Entry 4FLY (X-ray diffraction, 2.30 A resolution); this record covers chains P and A of the 3 polymer chains in the assembly.

[Chain P]
Molecule: Primer strand
Sequence (8 nucleotides; row label = number of the first residue in the row):
     1 CGATCACG

[Chain A]
Name: DNA polymerase 1
Organism: Pyrococcus abyssi
Notes: EC 2.7.7.7
UniProt: P0CL77 (DPOL_PYRAB); residues 1-771 here = UniProt positions 1-771
Amino-acid sequence (793 residues; row label = number of the first residue in the row; numbers below 1 keep their minus sign (Met-21 is residue -21)):
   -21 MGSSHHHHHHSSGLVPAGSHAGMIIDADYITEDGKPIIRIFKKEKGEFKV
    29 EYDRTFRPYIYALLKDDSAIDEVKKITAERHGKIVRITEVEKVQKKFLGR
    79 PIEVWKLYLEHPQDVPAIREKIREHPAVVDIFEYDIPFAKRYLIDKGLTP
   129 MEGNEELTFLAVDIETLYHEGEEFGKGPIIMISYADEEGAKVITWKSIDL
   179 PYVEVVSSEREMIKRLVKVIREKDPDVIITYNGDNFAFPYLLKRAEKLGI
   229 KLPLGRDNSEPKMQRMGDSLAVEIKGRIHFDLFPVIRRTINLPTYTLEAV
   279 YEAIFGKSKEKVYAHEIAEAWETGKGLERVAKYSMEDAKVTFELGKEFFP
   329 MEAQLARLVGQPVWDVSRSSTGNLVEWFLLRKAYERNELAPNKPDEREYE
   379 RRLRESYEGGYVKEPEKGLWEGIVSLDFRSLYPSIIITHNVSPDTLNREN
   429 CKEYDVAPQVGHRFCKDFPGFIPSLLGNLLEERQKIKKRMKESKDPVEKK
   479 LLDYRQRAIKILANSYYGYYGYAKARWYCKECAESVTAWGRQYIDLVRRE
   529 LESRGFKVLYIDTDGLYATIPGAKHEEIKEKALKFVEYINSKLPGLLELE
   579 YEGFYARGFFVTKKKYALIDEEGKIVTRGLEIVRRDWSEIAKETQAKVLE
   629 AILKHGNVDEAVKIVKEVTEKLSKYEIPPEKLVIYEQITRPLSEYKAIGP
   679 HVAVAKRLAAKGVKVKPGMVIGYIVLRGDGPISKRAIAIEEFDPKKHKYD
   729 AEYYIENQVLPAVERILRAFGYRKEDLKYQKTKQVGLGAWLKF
Disordered / not traced: -21 to -2, 387-390, 758-771
Disulfides: Cys429-Cys443, Cys507-Cys510
Sequence notes: expression tag (-21 to 0); engineered mutation Ala215 (Asp in P0CL77)
Bound ions: Mg2+: Asp141, Glu143, Asp315

[Interface between chain P and chain A]
Residue-residue contacts (22):
  DT4(P) with Lys674(A), phosphate contact; Ala675(A), phosphate contact
  DC5(P) with Arg668(A), salt bridge to the phosphate; Tyr673(A), phosphate contact; Lys674(A), hydrogen bond to the phosphate; Ala675(A), hydrogen bond to the phosphate
  DA6(P) with Glu664(A), sugar contact; Gln665(A), phosphate contact; Thr667(A), hydrogen bond to the phosphate; Arg668(A), salt bridge to the phosphate; Tyr673(A), hydrogen bond to the phosphate; His679(A), salt bridge to the phosphate
  DC7(P) with Arg612(A), hydrogen bond to the sugar; Arg613(A), salt bridge to the phosphate; Asp614(A), sugar contact; Glu664(A), phosphate contact; Gln665(A), hydrogen bond to the phosphate
  DG8(P) with Phe261(A), phosphate contact; Arg265(A), hydrogen bond to the phosphate; Tyr273(A), phosphate contact; Arg612(A), phosphate contact; Arg613(A), salt bridge to the phosphate
Also at the interface, not in a pair above, chain A (17 interface residues in all): Val611, Tyr663, Ile666

[Summary]
5 residues of chain P and 17 residues of chain A are in contact; the contacts include 7 hydrogen bonds and 5
salt bridges. Polar contacts include DC7(P)-Arg612(A), DC5(P)-Lys674(A) and DC5(P)-Ala675(A). Asp141(A),
Glu143(A) and Asp315(A) form the Mg2+ site.
Here chain P is Primer strand and chain A is DNA polymerase 1 (Pyrococcus abyssi). Entry 4FLY (Pyrococcus
abyssi B family DNA polymerase bound to a dsDNA, in edition mode) was determined by X-ray diffraction (same
publication as 4FLT, 4FLU, 4FLV, 4FLW, 4FLX, 4FLZ and 3 further entries).
